5BKN - chains K and m of the 39 polymer chains in the assembly; structure by X-ray diffraction, 3.00 A resolution.

== Chain K ==
Molecule: Coat protein
Source organism: Satellite tobacco mosaic virus
Reference sequence: P17574 (COAT_STMV); numbering as in UniProt (aligned over 1-159)
Sequence (159 residues; row label = number of the first residue in the row):
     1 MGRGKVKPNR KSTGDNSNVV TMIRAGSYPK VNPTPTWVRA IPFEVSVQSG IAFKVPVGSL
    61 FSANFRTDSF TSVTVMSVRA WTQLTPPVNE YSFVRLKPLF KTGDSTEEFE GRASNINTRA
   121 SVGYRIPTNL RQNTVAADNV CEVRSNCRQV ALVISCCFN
Not modelled in the structure: 1-14

== Chain m ==
Molecule: 9-nt RNA strand
Source organism: Satellite tobacco mosaic virus
Sequence (9 nucleotides; row label = number of the first residue in the row):
   183 UUUUUUUUU
Not modelled in the structure: 191

== Interface between chain K and chain m ==
Residue-residue contacts - 6 pairs, chain K then chain m:
  Asn16(K) - U183(m)  hydrogen bond to the sugar
  Asn16(K) - U184(m)  sugar contact
  Ser17(K) - U184(m)  phosphate contact
  Ser17(K) - U185(m)  phosphate contact
  Val19(K) - U185(m)  sugar contact
  Thr21(K) - U185(m)  phosphate contact
Interface residues without a listed pair, chain K (5 interface residues in all): Asn18
Interface residues without a listed pair, chain m (4 interface residues in all): U186

== Summary ==
Chain K and chain m form an interface of 5 and 4 residues respectively; the contacts include 1 hydrogen bond.
Its one hydrogen-bonded contact is Asn16(K)-U183(m).
Here chain K is Coat protein and chain m is a 9-nt RNA strand, both from Satellite tobacco mosaic virus. Entry
5BKN (Crystallographic structure of a cubic crystal form of STMV (84.5 degree rotation) grown from chloride)
was determined by X-ray diffraction together with 5BKL, 7M2T, 7M2V, 7M3T, 7M50 and 7M57 from the same study.
